Entry 3DI3 (X-ray diffraction, 2.90 A resolution); this record covers chains A and B.

== Chain A ==
Name: Interleukin-7
Organism: Homo sapiens
Notes: fragment: to 177
Reference sequence: P13232 (IL7_HUMAN); residues 1-152 here correspond to UniProt positions 26-177 (UniProt number = residue number + 25)
Amino-acid sequence (154 residues; numbered -1 to 152; the number before each row is that of its first residue; numbers below 1 keep their minus sign (Met-1 is residue -1)):
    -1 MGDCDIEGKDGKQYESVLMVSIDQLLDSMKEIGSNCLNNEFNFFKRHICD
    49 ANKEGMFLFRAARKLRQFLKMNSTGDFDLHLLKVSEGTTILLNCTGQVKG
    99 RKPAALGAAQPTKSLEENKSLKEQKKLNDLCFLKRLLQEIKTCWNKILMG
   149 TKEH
Unresolved in the structure: -1 to 6, 99-121, 148-152
Differences from the reference sequence: expression tag (-1 to 0); engineered mutation Ala106 (Glu131 in P13232)
UniProt features mapped onto this chain:
  - glycosylation (N-linked (GlcNAc...) asparagine): Asn70, Asn91, Asn116
Disulfides: Cys34-Cys129, Cys47-Cys141
Reported in the primary citation:
  - mutagenesis - E106A: unchanged binding to Interleukin-7 receptor subunit alpha (chain B)

== Chain B ==
Name: Interleukin-7 receptor subunit alpha
Organism: Homo sapiens
Notes: fragment: to 239 (ligand binding ectodomain)
Reference sequence: P16871 (IL7RA_HUMAN); residues 1-219 here correspond to UniProt positions 21-239 (UniProt number = residue number + 20)
Amino-acid sequence (223 residues; row label = number of the first residue in the row; numbers below 1 keep their minus sign (Gly-3 is residue -3)):
    -3 GSHMESGYAQNGDLEDAELDDYSFSCYSQLEVNGSQHSLTCAFEDPDVNT
    47 TNLEFEICGALVEVKCLNFRKLQEIYFIETKKFLLIGKSNICVKVGEKSL
    97 TCKKIDLTTIVKPEAPFDLSVVYREGANDFVVTFNTSHLQKKYVKVLMHD
   147 VAYRQEKDENKWTHVNLSSTKLTLLQRKLQPAAMYEIKVRSIPDHYFKGF
   197 WSEWSPSYYFRTPEINNSSGEMD
Unresolved in the structure: -3 to 16, 210-219
Differences from the reference sequence: expression tag (-3 to 0); engineered mutation Val118 (Ile138 in P16871)
UniProt features mapped onto this chain:
  - motif: Trp197 to Ser201 (WSXWS motif)
  - glycosylation (N-linked (GlcNAc...) asparagine): Asn29, Asn45, Asn131, Asn162, Asn212, Asn213
Disulfides: Cys22-Cys37, Cys54-Cys62, Cys88-Cys98
Covalent attachments: N-acetylglucosamine (NAG) linked to Asn29, Asn45, Asn131
Reported in the primary citation:
  - post-translational modification sites: Asn29, Asn45, Asn131
  - disease-associated variants - S24R, L35R, C54Y, C98Y, P112H, P112S, L115R, S198N, W200C, S201I: decreased stability (proposed by the authors, not directly observed)
  - disease-associated variants - R186*, W197* (citing earlier work)

== Interface between chain A and chain B ==
Contacting residue pairs (23; chain A residue first):
  Lys10(A) - Tyr192(B)
  Gln11(A) - Ile82(B)
  Gln11(A) - Gly83(B)
  Gln11(A) - Tyr192(B)
  Ser14(A) - Tyr139(B)
  Ser14(A) - Tyr192(B)
  Ser14(A) - Phe193(B)
  Val15(A) - Leu80(B)
  Val15(A) - Leu81(B)
  Val15(A) - Ile82(B)  hydrophobic
  Val18(A) - Lys138(B)
  Val18(A) - Tyr139(B)
  Gln22(A) - Lys138(B)  hydrogen bond
  Asp74(A) - Ser31(B)  hydrogen bond
  Asp74(A) - Lys77(B)  salt bridge
  Leu77(A) - Lys77(B)
  Leu80(A) - Val58(B)  hydrophobic
  Lys81(A) - Lys77(B)  hydrogen bond (side chain-backbone)
  Lys81(A) - Phe79(B)
  Lys81(A) - Leu80(B)
  Glu84(A) - Leu57(B)
  Glu84(A) - Val58(B)
  Ile88(A) - Ile82(B)  hydrophobic
Other interface residues (no listed pair), chain A (17 interface residues in all): Leu16, Ser19, Thr72, His78, Gly85
Other interface residues (no listed pair), chain B (16 interface residues in all): His33, Glu59, Lys78
The authors on this interface:
  - pairs named by the authors: Gln22(A)-Lys138(B) (hydrogen bond), Asp74(A)-Lys77(B), Asp74(A)-Ser31(B), Lys81(A)-Lys77(B)

== In short ==
17 residues of chain A and 16 residues of chain B are in contact; the contacts include 3 hydrogen bonds and 1
salt bridge. Polar contacts include Asp74(A)-Lys77(B), Gln22(A)-Lys138(B) and Asp74(A)-Ser31(B). The authors
report a hydrogen bond between Gln22(A) and Lys138(B); contacts between Asp74(A) and Lys77(B), Asp74(A) and
Ser31(B) and Lys81(A) and Lys77(B). From the paper: S24R, L35R and C54Y of chain B, among others, reduce
stability; modification sites Asn29(B), Asn45(B) and Asn131(B); 11 substitutions were tested in all.
Chain A is Interleukin-7 and chain B is Interleukin-7 receptor subunit alpha, both from Homo sapiens; the
structure, Crystal structure of the complex of human interleukin-7 with glycosylated human interleukin-7
receptor alpha ectodomain, was determined by X-ray diffraction, deposited together with 3DI2.
